2HII - chains B and C of the 3 polymer chains in the assembly; structure by X-ray diffraction, 2.79 A resolution.

# Chain B
Name: PCNA2 (SSO1047)
Organism: Sulfolobus solfataricus
Reference sequence: Q97Z84 (PCNA3_SULSO); residues 2-246 here correspond to UniProt positions 1-245 (UniProt number = residue number - 1)
Chain sequence (245 residues; numbered 2 to 246; the number before each row is that of its first residue):
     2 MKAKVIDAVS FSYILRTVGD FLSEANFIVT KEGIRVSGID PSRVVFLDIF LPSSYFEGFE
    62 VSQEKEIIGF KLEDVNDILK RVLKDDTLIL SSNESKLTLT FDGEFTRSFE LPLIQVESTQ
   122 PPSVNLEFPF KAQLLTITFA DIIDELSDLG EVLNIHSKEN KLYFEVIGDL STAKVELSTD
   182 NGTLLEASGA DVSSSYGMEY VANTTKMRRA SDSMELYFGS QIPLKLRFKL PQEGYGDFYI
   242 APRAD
Unresolved in the structure: 245-246
Modified / non-standard residues: Mse2, Mse199, Mse208, Mse215 (selenomethionine; parent Met)
Construct notes: modified residue (2, 199, 208, 215)

# Chain C
Name: PCNA3 (SSO0405)
Organism: Sulfolobus solfataricus
Reference sequence: P57765 (PCNA1_SULSO); residues 1-244 here = UniProt positions 1-244
Chain sequence (252 residues; row label = number of the first residue in the row):
     1 MKVVYDDVRV LKDIIQALAR LVDEAVLKFK QDSVELVALD RAHISLISVN LPREMFKEYD
    61 VNDEFKFGFN TQYLMKILKV AKRKEAIEIA SESPDSVIIN IIGSTNREFN VRNLEVSEQE
   121 IPEINLQFDI SATISSDGFK SAISEVSTVT DNVVVEGHED RILIKAEGES EVEVEFSKDT
   181 GGLQDLEFSK ESKNSYSAEY LDDVLSLTKL SDYVKISFGN QKPLQLFFNM EGGGKVTYLL
   241 APKVLEHHHH HH
Unresolved in the structure: 244-252
Modified / non-standard residues: Mse1, Mse55, Mse75, Mse230 (selenomethionine; parent Met)
Construct notes: modified residue (1, 55, 75, 230); cloning artifact (245-246); expression tag (247-252)

# Chain B / chain C interface
Residue-residue contacts - 18 pairs, chain B then chain C:
  I143(B) with T105(C)
  E146(B) with T105(C); R107(C), salt bridge
  D149(B) with K76(C), salt bridge
  L150(B) with F109(C), hydrophobic
  D170(B) with R112(C), hydrogen bond (backbone-side chain)
  L171(B) with R112(C), hydrogen bond (backbone-backbone)
  S172(B) with Y73(C), hydrogen bond; N110(C)
  T173(B) with E108(C); F109(C); N110(C), hydrogen bond (backbone-backbone)
  A174(B) with E108(C); F109(C), hydrophobic
  K175(B) with N106(C); R107(C); E108(C), hydrogen bond (backbone-backbone)
  V176(B) with T105(C)
Also at the interface, not in a pair above, chain B (12 interface residues in all): T184
Also at the interface, not in a pair above, chain C (13 interface residues in all): V80, K82, S104, V111

# Overview
12 residues of chain B and 13 residues of chain C are in contact; the contacts include 5 hydrogen bonds and 2
salt bridges. Polar pairs include E146(B)-R107(C), D149(B)-K76(C) and D170(B)-R112(C).
Here chain B is PCNA2 (SSO1047) and chain C is PCNA3 (SSO0405), both from Sulfolobus solfataricus. Entry 2HII
(heterotrimeric PCNA sliding clamp) was determined by X-ray diffraction, deposited together with 2HIK, 2HIV
and 2HIX.
